4EST - chains E and I; structure by X-ray diffraction, 1.78 A resolution.

# Chain E
Name: Elastase
From: Sus scrofa
Notes: EC 3.4.21.36
Reference sequence: P00772 (EL1_PIG); the construct lacks a stretch of the UniProt sequence and is renumbered around it, so the offset changes along the chain: 16-36 = UniProt 27-47; 37-65 = UniProt 51-79; 66-99 = UniProt 81-114; 100-145 = UniProt 117-162; 5 more segments
Chain sequence (240 residues; each row starts with the number of its first residue; note: 1 number in that range is skipped by the numbering (no residue carries it; nothing is unmodelled there); a row labelled like 36A-36C holds insertion residues (36A, then the next letters in order)):
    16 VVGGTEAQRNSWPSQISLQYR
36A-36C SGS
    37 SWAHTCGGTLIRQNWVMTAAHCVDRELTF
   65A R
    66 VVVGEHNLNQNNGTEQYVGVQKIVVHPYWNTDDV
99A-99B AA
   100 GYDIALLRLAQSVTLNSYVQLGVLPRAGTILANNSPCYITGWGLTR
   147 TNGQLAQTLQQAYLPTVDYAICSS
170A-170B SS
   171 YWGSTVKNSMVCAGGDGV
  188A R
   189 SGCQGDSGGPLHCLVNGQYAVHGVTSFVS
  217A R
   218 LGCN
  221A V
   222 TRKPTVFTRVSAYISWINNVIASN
Construct notes: conflict Asn77 (Asp92 in P00772)
Disulfide bonds: Cys42-Cys58, Cys136-Cys201, Cys168-Cys182, Cys191-Cys220
Bound ions: Ca2+: Glu70, Asn72, Gln75, Asn77, Glu80

# Chain I
Name: Inhibitor ace-ala-pro-vai-difluoro-N-phenylethylacetamide
Chain sequence (6 residues; numbered 1 to 6; the number before each row is that of its first residue):
     1 XAPVXX
Modified / non-standard residues: ACE (acetyl group) at position 1, FPA (bromo(difluoro)acetic acid) at position 5, PEA (2-phenylethylamine) at position 6; Val4 ((2s)-2-amino-3-methylbutane-1,1-diol; VAI)

# Interface between chain E and chain I
Pairs across the interface (29; chain E residue first):
  His40(E) - PEA_6(I)
  Thr41(E) - FPA_5(I)
  Thr41(E) - PEA_6(I)
  Cys42(E) - FPA_5(I)
  His57(E) - Pro3(I)
  His57(E) - Val4(I)
  His57(E) - FPA_5(I)
  Cys191(E) - Val4(I)
  Gln192(E) - Val4(I)
  Gln192(E) - FPA_5(I)
  Gln192(E) - PEA_6(I)
  Gly193(E) - Val4(I)  hydrogen bond (backbone-backbone)
  Gly193(E) - FPA_5(I)
  Gly193(E) - PEA_6(I)
  Asp194(E) - Val4(I)  hydrogen bond (backbone-backbone)
  Ser195(E) - Pro3(I)
  Ser195(E) - Val4(I)  covalent bond
  Ser195(E) - FPA_5(I)
  Thr213(E) - Val4(I)
  Ser214(E) - Pro3(I)
  Ser214(E) - Val4(I)  hydrogen bond (backbone-backbone)
  Phe215(E) - ACE_1(I)
  Phe215(E) - Ala2(I)
  Phe215(E) - Pro3(I)
  Val216(E) - ACE_1(I)
  Val216(E) - Ala2(I)  hydrogen bond (backbone-backbone)
  Val216(E) - Val4(I)
  Ser217(E) - Ala2(I)
  Arg217A(E) - Ala2(I)
Other interface residues (no listed pair), chain E (19 interface residues in all): Tyr35, Val99, Leu151, Trp172

# Overview
19 residues of chain E face 6 of chain I across their interface, with 1 covalent bond and 4 hydrogen bonds.
Backbone hydrogen bonds pair Gly193(E)-Val4(I), Asp194(E)-Val4(I) and Ser214(E)-Val4(I). The Ca2+ site is
built by Glu70(E), Asn72(E), Gln75(E), Asn77(E) and Glu80(E).
Here chain E is Elastase (Sus scrofa) and chain I is Inhibitor
ace-ala-pro-vai-difluoro-N-phenylethylacetamide. Entry 4EST (Crystal structure of the covalent complex formed
by a peptidyl alpha,alpha-difluoro-beta-keto amide with porcine pancreatic elastase ...) was determined by
X-ray diffraction.
